1EE1 - chains A and B; structure by X-ray diffraction, 2.06 A resolution.

== Chain A (and B) ==
Name: NH(3)-dependent nad(+) synthetase
Source organism: Bacillus subtilis
Notes: EC 6.3.5.1; chain B of this document is another copy of the same molecule, construct and numbering; everything in this record applies to it too
UniProtKB: P08164 (NADE_BACSU); residues 1-271 here correspond to UniProt positions 2-272 (UniProt number = residue number + 1)
Amino-acid sequence (271 residues; each row starts with the number of its first residue):
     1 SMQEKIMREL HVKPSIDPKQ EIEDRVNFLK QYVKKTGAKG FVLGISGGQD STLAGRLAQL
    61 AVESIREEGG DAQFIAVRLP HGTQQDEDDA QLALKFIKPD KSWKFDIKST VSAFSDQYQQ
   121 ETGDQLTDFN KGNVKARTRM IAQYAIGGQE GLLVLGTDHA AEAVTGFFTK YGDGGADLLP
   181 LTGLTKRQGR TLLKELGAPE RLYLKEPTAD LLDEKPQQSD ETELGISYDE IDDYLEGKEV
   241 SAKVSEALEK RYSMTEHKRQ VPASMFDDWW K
Ion coordination: Mg2+: T208 (together with ATP)
Small-molecule neighbours:
  - ATP (adenosine-5'-triphosphate): L43, G44, I45, S46, G48, Q49, D50, S51, V77, R78, L79, P80, Q84, R139, T157, E162, D173, K186, P207, T208, A209, D220
  - nicotinic acid adenine dinucleotide (DND), molecule 1: Y32, T36, Y144, G148, L152, L153, V154, D177
  - nicotinic acid adenine dinucleotide (DND), molecule 2: F129, N133, A136, R137, G166, F167, F168, T169, K170, D173, T208, A209, L211, D220, E223, H257, K258
Swiss-Prot annotation at these positions:
  - binding site (deamido-NAD(+)): Y32, R137, K170, D177, E223, H257, K258
  - binding site (ATP): G44 to S51, R78, Q84, T157, K186, T208
  - binding site (Mg(2+)): D50, E162

== Chain A / chain B interface ==
Pairs across the interface - 116 pairs, chain A then chain B:
  H11(A) - F266(B)
  D24(A) - M265(B)
  R25(A) - M265(B)
  F28(A) - A263(B)
  F28(A) - S264(B)
  F28(A) - M265(B)
  F28(A) - W270(B)  hydrophobic
  Y32(A) - A263(B)  hydrophobic
  Y32(A) - W269(B)
  Y32(A) - W270(B)  hydrophobic
  K35(A) - W270(B)
  K35(A) - K271(B)  hydrogen bond (side chain-backbone)
  W103(A) - Y118(B)
  W103(A) - T122(B)
  K104(A) - E121(B)  salt bridge
  F105(A) - F114(B)  hydrophobic
  F105(A) - Q117(B)
  F105(A) - Y118(B)
  F105(A) - E121(B)
  D106(A) - Q117(B)
  D106(A) - E121(B)  hydrogen bond (backbone-side chain)
  S109(A) - A113(B)
  S109(A) - Q117(B)  hydrogen bond
  T110(A) - T110(B)
  T110(A) - A113(B)
  T110(A) - F114(B)  hydrogen bond (side chain-backbone)
  A113(A) - S109(B)
  A113(A) - T110(B)
  A113(A) - A113(B)  hydrophobic
  F114(A) - F105(B)  hydrophobic
  F114(A) - T110(B)  hydrogen bond (backbone-side chain)
  F114(A) - I141(B)  hydrophobic
  F114(A) - A142(B)  hydrophobic
  F114(A) - A145(B)  hydrophobic
  Q117(A) - F105(B)
  Q117(A) - D106(B)
  Q117(A) - S109(B)  hydrogen bond
  Y118(A) - F105(B)
  Y118(A) - A145(B)  hydrophobic
  Y118(A) - I146(B)
  Y118(A) - Q149(B)
  E121(A) - K104(B)  salt bridge
  E121(A) - F105(B)
  E121(A) - D106(B)  hydrogen bond (side chain-backbone)
  T122(A) - W103(B)
  Q125(A) - Q149(B)
  L126(A) - Q149(B)
  T127(A) - Q149(B)  hydrogen bond
  N130(A) - G148(B)  hydrogen bond (side chain-backbone)
  N130(A) - Q149(B)
  V134(A) - I141(B)  hydrophobic
  R137(A) - M140(B)
  R137(A) - I141(B)
  R137(A) - Y144(B)
  T138(A) - I141(B)
  M140(A) - R137(B)
  M140(A) - M140(B)  hydrophobic
  M140(A) - Y171(B)  hydrophobic
  I141(A) - F114(B)  hydrophobic
  I141(A) - R137(B)
  I141(A) - T138(B)
  I141(A) - I141(B)  hydrophobic
  A142(A) - F114(B)  hydrophobic
  Y144(A) - R137(B)
  Y144(A) - Y171(B)
  A145(A) - F114(B)  hydrophobic
  I146(A) - Y118(B)
  G148(A) - N130(B)  hydrogen bond (backbone-side chain)
  Q149(A) - Y118(B)
  Q149(A) - Q125(B)
  Q149(A) - L126(B)
  Q149(A) - T127(B)  hydrogen bond
  Q149(A) - N130(B)
  K170(A) - D177(B)  salt bridge
  Y171(A) - M140(B)
  Y171(A) - Y144(B)
  Y171(A) - Y171(B)  hydrophobic
  Y171(A) - G175(B)
  Y171(A) - A176(B)  hydrogen bond (side chain-backbone)
  G175(A) - Y171(B)
  A176(A) - Y171(B)  hydrogen bond (backbone-side chain)
  A176(A) - P262(B)
  D177(A) - K170(B)  salt bridge
  D177(A) - P262(B)
  D177(A) - A263(B)  hydrogen bond (backbone-backbone)
  L178(A) - A263(B)
  L179(A) - P262(B)  hydrophobic
  L179(A) - A263(B)  hydrogen bond (backbone-backbone)
  L179(A) - S264(B)
  T182(A) - S264(B)
  T182(A) - F266(B)
  R259(A) - V261(B)
  Q260(A) - V261(B)
  V261(A) - R259(B)
  V261(A) - Q260(B)
  V261(A) - V261(B)
  P262(A) - A176(B)
  P262(A) - D177(B)
  P262(A) - L179(B)  hydrophobic
  A263(A) - F28(B)
  A263(A) - Y32(B)  hydrophobic
  A263(A) - D177(B)  hydrogen bond (backbone-backbone)
  A263(A) - L178(B)
  A263(A) - L179(B)  hydrogen bond (backbone-backbone)
  S264(A) - F28(B)
  S264(A) - T182(B)
  M265(A) - R25(B)
  M265(A) - F28(B)  hydrophobic
  M265(A) - P180(B)
  F266(A) - H11(B)
  F266(A) - T182(B)
  W269(A) - Y32(B)
  W270(A) - F28(B)  hydrophobic
  W270(A) - Q31(B)
  W270(A) - Y32(B)  hydrophobic
  W270(A) - K35(B)
Interface residues without a listed pair, chain A (58 interface residues in all): K13, Q31, D124, E150, G174, H257, K271
Interface residues without a listed pair, chain B (58 interface residues in all): K13, D124, V134, E150, G174, H257

== Summary ==
The chain A/chain B interface involves 58 residues from each chain; the contacts include 17 hydrogen bonds and
4 salt bridges. Among the polar pairs are K104(A)-E121(B), K170(A)-D177(B) and K35(A)-K271(B). Bound to chain
A: nicotinic acid adenine dinucleotide and ATP.
Chain A and chain B are both NH(3)-dependent nad(+) synthetase (Bacillus subtilis); the structure, Crystal
structure of NH3-dependent nad+ synthetase from bacillus subtilis complexed with one molecule ATP, two
molecules ..., was determined by X-ray diffraction, deposited together with 1FYD, 1IFX and 1IH8.
